1XEO - chain A; structure by X-ray diffraction, 1.30 A resolution.

# Chain A
Molecule: Peptide deformylase
Source organism: Escherichia coli
Notes: EC 3.5.1.88
Reference sequence: P0A6K3 (DEF_ECOLI); residues 1-168 here = UniProt positions 1-168
Chain sequence (168 residues; numbered 1 to 168; the number before each row is that of its first residue):
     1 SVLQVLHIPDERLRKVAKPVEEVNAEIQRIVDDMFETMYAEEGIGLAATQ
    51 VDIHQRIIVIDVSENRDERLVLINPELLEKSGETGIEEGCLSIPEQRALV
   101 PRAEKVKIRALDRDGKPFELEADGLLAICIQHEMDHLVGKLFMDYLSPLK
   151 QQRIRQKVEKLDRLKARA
Unresolved in the structure: 166-168
Metal / ion sites: Co2+: Cys-90, His-132, His-136 (together with formate)

# In short
Cys-90, His-132 and His-136 form the Co2+ site.
Chain A is Peptide deformylase (Escherichia coli); the structure, High Resolution Crystals Structure of
Cobalt- Peptide Deformylase Bound To Formate, was determined by X-ray diffraction, deposited together with
1XEM and 1XEN.
